Entry 7AFL (electron microscopy, 4.20 A resolution (low resolution: residue-level contacts below are approximate; hydrogen-bond / salt-bridge calls are withheld)); this record covers chains A and E of the 14 polymer chains in the assembly.

[Chain A]
Molecule: 16SrRNA
From: Escherichia coli
Sequence (1542 nucleotides; each row starts with the number of its first residue):
     1 AAAUUGAAGAGUUUGAUCAUGGCUCAGAUUGAACGCUGGCGGCAGGCCUA
    51 ACACAUGCAAGUCGAACGGUAACAGGAAGAAGCUUGCUUCUUUGCUGACG
   101 AGUGGCGGACGGGUGAGUAAUGUCUGGGAAACUGCCUGAUGGAGGGGGAU
   151 AACUACUGGAAACGGUAGCUAAUACCGCAUAACGUCGCAAGACCAAAGAG
   201 GGGGACCUUCGGGCCUCUUGCCAUCGGAUGUGCCCAGAUGGGAUUAGCUA
   251 GUAGGUGGGGUAACGGCUCACCUAGGCGACGAUCCCUAGCUGGUCUGAGA
   301 GGAUGACCAGCCACACUGGAACUGAGACACGGUCCAGACUCCUACGGGAG
   351 GCAGCAGUGGGGAAUAUUGCACAAUGGGCGCAAGCCUGAUGCAGCCAUGC
   401 CGCGUGUAUGAAGAAGGCCUUCGGGUUGUAAAGUACUUUCAGCGGGGAGG
   451 AAGGGAGUAAAGUUAAUACCUUUGCUCAUUGACGUUACCCGCAGAAGAAG
   501 CACCGGCUAACUCCGUGCCAGCAGCCXCGGUAAUACGGAGGGUGCAAGCG
   551 UUAAUCGGAAUUACUGGGCGUAAAGCGCACGCAGGCGGUUUGUUAAGUCA
   601 GAUGUGAAAUCCCCGGGCUCAACCUGGGAACUGCAUCUGAUACUGGCAAG
   651 CUUGAGUCUCGUAGAGGGGGGUAGAAUUCCAGGUGUAGCGGUGAAAUGCG
   701 UAGAGAUCUGGAGGAAUACCGGUGGCGAAGGCGGCCCCCUGGACGAAGAC
   751 UGACGCUCAGGUGCGAAAGCGUGGGGAGCAAACAGGAUUAGAUACCCUGG
   801 UAGUCCACGCCGUAAACGAUGUCGACUUGGAGGUUGUGCCCUUGAGGCGU
   851 GGCUUCCGGAGCUAACGCGUUAAGUCGACCGCCUGGGGAGUACGGCCGCA
   901 AGGUUAAAACUCAAAUGAAUUGACGGGGGCCCGCACAAGCGGUGGAGCAU
   951 GUGGUUUAAUUCGAUGXAACGCGAAGAACCUUACCUGGUCUUGACAUCCA
  1001 CGGAAGUUUUCAGAGAUGAGAAUGUGCCUUCGGGAACCGUGAGACAGGUG
  1051 CUGCAUGGCUGUCGUCAGCUCGUGUUGUGAAAUGUUGGGUUAAGUCCCGC
  1101 AACGAGCGCAACCCUUAUCCUUUGUUGCCAGCGGUCCGGCCGGGAACUCA
  1151 AAGGAGACUGCCAGUGAUAAACUGGAGGAAGGUGGGGAUGACGUCAAGUC
  1201 AUCAUGGCCCUUACGACCAGGGCUACACACGUGCUACAAUGGCGCAUACA
  1251 AAGAGAAGCGACCUCGCGAGAGCAAGCGGACCUCAUAAAGUGCGUCGUAG
  1301 UCCGGAUUGGAGUCUGCAACUCGACUCCAUGAAGUCGGAAUCGCUAGUAA
  1351 UCGUGGAUCAGAAUGCCACGGUGAAUACGUUCCCGGGCCUUGUACACACC
  1401 GCCCGUXACACCAUGGGAGUGGGUUGCAAAAGAAGUAGGUAGCUUAACCU
  1451 UCGGGAGGGCGCUUACCACUUUGUGAUUCAUGACUGGGGUGAAGUCGUAA
  1501 CAAGGUAACCGUAGGGGAACCUGCGGUUGGAUCACCUCCUUA
Not modelled in the structure: 931-1386, 1398-1408, 1492-1506, 1537-1542
Modified residues: PSU (pseudouridine-5'-monophosphate) at position 516, G7M (N7-methyl-guanosine-5'-monophosphate) at position 527, 2MG (2N-methylguanosine-5'-monophosphate) at position 966, 5MC (5-methylcytidine-5'-monophosphate) at position 967, 2MG (2N-methylguanosine-5'-monophosphate) at position 1207, 4OC (4n,o2'-methylcytidine-5'-monophosphate) at position 1402, 5MC (5-methylcytidine-5'-monophosphate) at position 1407, UR3 (3-methyluridine-5'-monophoshate) at position 1498, 2MG (2N-methylguanosine-5'-monophosphate) at position 1516, MA6 (6N-dimethyladenosine-5'-monophoshate) at position 1518, MA6 (6N-dimethyladenosine-5'-monophoshate) at position 1519
Covalent attachments: covalent link U793-MA6_1518
Metal / ion sites: Mg2+ site 1: G31, C48; Mg2+ site 2: C48, U114, G115; Mg2+ site 3 near A53 (its only coordinating residue here); Mg2+ site 4: C58, A59, U387; Mg2+ site 5: A109, G331; Mg2+ site 6 near G113 (its only coordinating residue here); Mg2+ site 7: A116, G117, G289; Mg2+ site 8 near U150 (its only coordinating residue here); Mg2+ site 9 near A171 (its only coordinating residue here); Mg2+ site 10 near C352 (its only coordinating residue here); Mg2+ site 11: G450, A452; Mg2+ site 12 near A547 (its only coordinating residue here); 10 more Mg2+ sites not listed

[Chain E]
Name: 30S ribosomal protein S5
From: Escherichia coli
Reference sequence: C3SR27 (C3SR27_ECOLX); numbering as in UniProt (aligned over 1-167)
Sequence (167 residues; each row starts with the number of its first residue):
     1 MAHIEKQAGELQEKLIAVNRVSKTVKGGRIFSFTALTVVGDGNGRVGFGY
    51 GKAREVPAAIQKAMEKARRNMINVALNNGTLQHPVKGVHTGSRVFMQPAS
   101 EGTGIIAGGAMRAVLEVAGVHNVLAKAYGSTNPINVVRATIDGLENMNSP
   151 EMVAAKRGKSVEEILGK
Not modelled in the structure: 1-9, 166-167

[Chain A / chain E interface]
Pairs across the interface - 49 pairs, chain A then chain E:
  U5(A) - Ser100(E)
  G6(A) - Gln97(E)
  G6(A) - Ala99(E)
  G6(A) - Ser100(E)
  G6(A) - Thr103(E)
  G6(A) - Leu124(E)
  A7(A) - Leu124(E)
  A7(A) - Ala125(E)
  A7(A) - Lys126(E)
  A7(A) - Tyr128(E)
  A8(A) - Ile106(E)
  A8(A) - Ala107(E)
  A8(A) - Gly108(E)
  A8(A) - Arg112(E)
  A8(A) - Ala125(E)
  A8(A) - Lys126(E)
  G9(A) - Gly108(E)
  G9(A) - Lys126(E)
  G9(A) - Ala127(E)
  A10(A) - Thr131(E)
  G15(A) - Ser22(E)
  G15(A) - Thr24(E)
  G15(A) - Arg29(E)
  A16(A) - Val21(E)
  A16(A) - Ser22(E)
  U17(A) - Asn19(E)
  U17(A) - Val21(E)
  C18(A) - Asn132(E)
  C18(A) - Ile134(E)
  C18(A) - Asn135(E)
  A19(A) - Gly91(E)
  A19(A) - Ser130(E)
  A19(A) - Asn132(E)
  A19(A) - Asn135(E)
  U20(A) - Ser130(E)
  A559(A) - Lys126(E)
  A560(A) - Tyr128(E)
  G568(A) - Arg93(E)
  A864(A) - Thr90(E)
  A865(A) - Thr90(E)
  U921(A) - Lys23(E)
  U921(A) - Thr24(E)
  G922(A) - Thr24(E)
  G922(A) - Val25(E)
  G922(A) - Lys26(E)
  A923(A) - Lys26(E)
  A1396(A) - Thr24(E)
  A1396(A) - Arg29(E)
  C1397(A) - Arg29(E)
Other interface residues (no listed pair), chain A (24 interface residues in all): G567, C924
Other interface residues (no listed pair), chain E (32 interface residues in all): Phe95, Gly109, Gly129

[Overview]
24 residues of chain A and 32 residues of chain E are in contact. G31(A) and C48(A) coordinate Mg2+ site 1.
C48(A), U114(A) and G115(A) coordinate Mg2+ site 2.
Here chain A is 16SrRNA and chain E is 30S ribosomal protein S5, both from Escherichia coli. Entry 7AFL
(Bacterial 30S ribosomal subunit assembly complex state D (multibody refinement for body domain of 30S
ribosome)) was determined by electron microscopy (same publication as 7AF3, 7AF5, 7AF8, 7AFA, 7AFD, 7AFH and
17 further entries).
